Entry 1FNT (X-ray diffraction, 3.20 A resolution); this record covers chains I and J of the 42 polymer chains in the assembly.

# Chain I
Protein: Proteasome component PUP1
From: Saccharomyces cerevisiae
Notes: EC 3.4.99.46
Reference sequence: P25043 (PSB7_YEAST); residues 1-232 here correspond to UniProt positions 30-261 (UniProt number = residue number + 29)
Chain sequence (232 residues; numbered 1 to 232; the number before each row is that of its first residue):
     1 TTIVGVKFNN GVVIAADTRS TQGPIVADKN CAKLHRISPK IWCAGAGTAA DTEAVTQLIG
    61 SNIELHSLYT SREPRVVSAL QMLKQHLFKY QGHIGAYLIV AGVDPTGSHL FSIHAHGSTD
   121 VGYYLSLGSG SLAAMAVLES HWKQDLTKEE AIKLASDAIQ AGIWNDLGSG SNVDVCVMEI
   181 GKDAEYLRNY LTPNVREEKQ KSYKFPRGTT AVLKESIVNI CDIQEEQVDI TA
Not modelled in the structure: 223-232
Swiss-Prot annotation at these positions:
  - active site: Thr1 (Nucleophile)
Bound ions: Mg2+: Ile163, Asp166 (shared with 1 residue of chain a)

# Chain J
Protein: Proteasome component PUP3
From: Saccharomyces cerevisiae
Notes: EC 3.4.99.46
Reference sequence: P25451 (PSB3_YEAST); the author numbering skips numbers that UniProt does not, so the offset changes along the chain: -9 to -1 = UniProt 1-9; 1-196 = UniProt 10-205
Chain sequence (205 residues; each row starts with the number of its first residue; note: 1 number in that range is skipped by the numbering (no residue carries it; nothing is unmodelled there); numbers below 1 keep their minus sign (Met-9 is residue -9)):
    -9 MSDPSSING
     1 GIVVAMTGKD CVAIACDLRL GSQSLGVSNK FEKIFHYGHV FLGITGLATD VTTLNEMFRY
    61 KTNLYKLKEE RAIEPETFTQ LVSSSLYERR FGPYFVGPVV AGINSKSGKP FIAGFDLIGC
   121 IDEAKDFIVS GTASDQLFGM CESLYEPNLE PEDLFETISQ ALLNAADRDA LSGWGAVVYI
   181 IKKDEVVKRY LKMRQD
Not modelled in the structure: -9
Swiss-Prot annotation at these positions:
  - modified residue: Ser22 (Phosphoserine)
  - cross-link: Lys61 (Glycyl lysine isopeptide (Lys-Gly) (interchain with G-Cter in ubiquitin))
Bound ions: Mg2+ site 1 near Gly131 (its only coordinating residue here); Mg2+ site 2: Ala166, Asp169, Ser172; Mg2+ site 3: Asp196 (shared with 4 residues of chain Z)

# Interface between chain I and chain J
Contacting residue pairs (54):
  Ile25(I) - Asp135(J)
  Ile25(I) - Phe138(J)  hydrophobic
  Ala27(I) - Asp122(J)
  Asp28(I) - Asp122(J)
  Asp28(I) - Glu123(J)
  Lys29(I) - Glu142(J)  salt bridge
  Ala49(I) - Cys120(J)  hydrophobic
  Ala50(I) - Tyr87(J)
  Ala50(I) - Ile118(J)  hydrophobic
  Ala50(I) - Cys120(J)  hydrophobic
  Asp51(I) - Tyr87(J)  hydrogen bond
  Asp51(I) - Arg90(J)  salt bridge
  Ala54(I) - Tyr87(J)
  His93(I) - Arg90(J)
  His93(I) - Phe91(J)
  Arg196(I) - Glu142(J)  salt bridge
  Lys199(I) - Glu142(J)
  Lys199(I) - Ser143(J)  hydrogen bond (side chain-backbone)
  Lys199(I) - Tyr145(J)
  Ser202(I) - Glu146(J)
  Tyr203(I) - Leu144(J)  hydrophobic
  Lys204(I) - Glu146(J)
  Lys204(I) - Asp153(J)
  Phe205(I) - Gln160(J)
  Arg207(I) - Glu152(J)  salt bridge
  Arg207(I) - Asp153(J)  salt bridge
  Gly208(I) - Glu156(J)  hydrogen bond (backbone-side chain)
  Thr209(I) - Glu156(J)  hydrogen bond (backbone-side chain)
  Thr210(I) - Glu156(J)  hydrogen bond
  Thr210(I) - Ser159(J)
  Thr210(I) - Gln160(J)
  Thr210(I) - Leu163(J)
  Thr210(I) - Leu191(J)
  Ala211(I) - Leu191(J)
  Ala211(I) - Lys192(J)  hydrogen bond (backbone-backbone)
  Val212(I) - Phe155(J)  hydrophobic
  Val212(I) - Tyr190(J)
  Leu213(I) - Tyr190(J)  hydrogen bond (backbone-backbone)
  Leu213(I) - Leu191(J)
  Leu213(I) - Lys192(J)
  Lys214(I) - Arg189(J)
  Lys214(I) - Tyr190(J)  hydrogen bond (backbone-backbone)
  Glu215(I) - Val187(J)
  Glu215(I) - Lys188(J)
  Glu215(I) - Arg189(J)  salt bridge
  Ser216(I) - Val187(J)
  Ser216(I) - Lys188(J)  hydrogen bond (backbone-backbone)
  Ile217(I) - Val186(J)
  Val218(I) - Val186(J)
  Val218(I) - Lys188(J)
  Asn219(I) - His36(J)
  Ile220(I) - Gly38(J)
  Ile220(I) - His39(J)
  Asp222(I) - Lys66(J)  salt bridge
Interface residues without a listed pair, chain I (33 interface residues in all): Val26, Asn30, Ile94
Interface residues without a listed pair, chain J (36 interface residues in all): Asp116, Glu150, Thr157, Tyr179

# In short
The interface between chain I and chain J involves 33 residues on one side and 36 on the other; the contacts
include 9 hydrogen bonds and 7 salt bridges. Among the polar pairs are Lys29(I)-Glu142(J), Asp51(I)-Arg90(J)
and Arg196(I)-Glu142(J).
Chain I is Proteasome component PUP1 and chain J is Proteasome component PUP3, both from Saccharomyces
cerevisiae; the structure, Crystal structure of the 20S proteasome from yeast in complex with the proteasome
activator PA26 from ..., was determined by X-ray diffraction.
